6RE5 - chains 4 and T of the 31 polymer chains in the assembly; structure by electron microscopy, 3.20 A resolution.

[Chain 4]
Molecule: Mitochondrial ATP synthase associated protein ASA4
From: Polytomella sp. Pringsheim 198.80
UniProt: D7NIZ2 (D7NIZ2_9CHLO); numbering as in UniProt (aligned over 1-294)
Sequence (294 residues; each row starts with the number of its first residue):
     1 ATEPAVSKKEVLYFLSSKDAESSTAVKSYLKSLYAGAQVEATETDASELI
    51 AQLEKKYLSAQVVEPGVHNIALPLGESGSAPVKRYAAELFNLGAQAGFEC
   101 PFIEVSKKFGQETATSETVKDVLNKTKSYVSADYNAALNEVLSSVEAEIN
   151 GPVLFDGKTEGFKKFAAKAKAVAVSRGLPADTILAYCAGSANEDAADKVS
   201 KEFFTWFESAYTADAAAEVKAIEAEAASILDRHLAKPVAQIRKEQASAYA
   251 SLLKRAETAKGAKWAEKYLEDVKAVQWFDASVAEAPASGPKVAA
Disordered / not traced: 1-4

[Chain T]
Molecule: ATP synthase subunit alpha
From: Polytomella sp. Pringsheim 198.80
UniProt: A0ZW40 (A0ZW40_9CHLO); residues 1-562 here = UniProt positions 1-562
Sequence (562 residues; numbered 1 to 562; the number before each row is that of its first residue):
     1 MRSPAAFVARSGLFKASLGQSNWAQKAEQMMASVTRTFAADAKALDELRK
    51 PKFSSKYLIQHVSQKLIPAVKEWEKSYQPPVIHLGRVLSVGDGIARVYGL
   101 KSVQAGELVCFDSGVKGMALNLQADHVGVVVFGNDSVIHQGDLVYRTGQI
   151 VNVPIGPGTLGRVTDGLGQPIDGKGPLTNVRSSLVEVKAPGIIARQSVRE
   201 PLFTGVKAVDALVPIGRGQRELIIGDRQTGKTAVAIDAIIHQKNCNEQVP
   251 KAQRVYCVYVAVGQKRSTVAQLVKLFTQTGAMRYTIMVSATASDAAPLQF
   301 LAPYSGCAMAEYFRDTGKHGLIIYDDLSKQSVAYRQMSLLLRRPPGREAF
   351 PGDVFYLHSRLLERAAKLSKELGGGSLTAFPVIETQAGDVSAYIATNVIS
   401 ITDGQIFLETELFYKGIRPALNVGLSVSRVGSAAQFPGMKQVAGTLKLEL
   451 AQYREVAAFAQFGSDLDAATQYVLERGARLTEMLKQKQFAPIPIERQTVA
   501 VYAATKGFLDKVRVQDIVAAEEAVISQVNPAVFKILKANGKITPALDAHL
   551 KAELRKVKLPGA
Disordered / not traced: 1-39
Sequence notes: conflict R266 (Lys in A0ZW40)
Bound ions: Mg2+: T232 (together with ATP)
Residues lining bound ligands: ATP (adenosine-5'-triphosphate): R227, Q228, T229, G230, K231, T232, A233, D326, E384, F413, R418, P419, Q486, K487, Q488

[Chain 4 / chain T interface]
Contacting residue pairs (60):
  F14(4) - K56(T)
  K18(4) - R49(T)  hydrogen bond (backbone-side chain)
  A20(4) - D46(T)
  A20(4) - R49(T)
  A20(4) - K50(T)
  E21(4) - K50(T)
  E21(4) - P51(T)
  E21(4) - K56(T)
  S22(4) - K56(T)
  L49(4) - E74(T)
  I50(4) - V70(T)
  I50(4) - K71(T)
  L53(4) - I67(T)  hydrophobic
  L53(4) - V70(T)  hydrophobic
  E54(4) - I67(T)
  E54(4) - K71(T)  salt bridge
  Y57(4) - I59(T)
  Y57(4) - V62(T)  hydrophobic
  Y57(4) - S63(T)
  A60(4) - I59(T)  hydrophobic
  Q61(4) - K56(T)
  Q61(4) - I59(T)
  Q61(4) - Q60(T)
  Q61(4) - S63(T)
  E64(4) - S54(T)
  E64(4) - S55(T)
  E64(4) - K56(T)
  P65(4) - P51(T)
  P65(4) - S54(T)
  P65(4) - K56(T)
  H68(4) - P51(T)
  H68(4) - F53(T)
  H68(4) - S54(T)
  N69(4) - P51(T)
  K263(4) - Y57(T)
  W264(4) - Y57(T)
  W264(4) - L58(T)
  K267(4) - Y57(T)
  Y268(4) - F53(T)
  D271(4) - K50(T)  salt bridge
  D271(4) - K52(T)
  D271(4) - F53(T)
  V272(4) - F53(T)  hydrophobic
  A274(4) - K43(T)
  A274(4) - K52(T)
  V275(4) - K52(T)
  V275(4) - F53(T)  hydrophobic
  W277(4) - A40(T)  hydrogen bond (side chain-backbone)
  W277(4) - D41(T)
  W277(4) - A42(T)
  W277(4) - K43(T)
  W277(4) - L48(T)  hydrophobic
  E284(4) - D41(T)
  K291(4) - D41(T)
  K291(4) - A42(T)
  V292(4) - A44(T)
  V292(4) - L45(T)  hydrophobic
  V292(4) - L48(T)  hydrophobic
  A293(4) - A42(T)
  A293(4) - K43(T)
Other interface residues (no listed pair), chain 4 (31 interface residues in all): D19, T24
Other interface residues (no listed pair), chain T (28 interface residues in all): H61, L66

[Overview]
31 residues of chain 4 face 28 of chain T across their interface, with 2 hydrogen bonds and 2 salt bridges.
Polar pairs include E54(4)-K71(T), D271(4)-K50(T) and K18(4)-R49(T). Bound to chain T: ATP.
Here chain 4 is Mitochondrial ATP synthase associated protein ASA4 and chain T is ATP synthase subunit alpha,
both from Polytomella sp. Pringsheim 198.80. Entry 6RE5 (Cryo-EM structure of Polytomella F-ATP synthase,
Rotary substate 2C, composite map) was determined by electron microscopy together with 6RD4, 6RD5, 6RD6, 6RD7,
6RD8, 6RD9 and 46 further entries from the same study.
